PDB entry 2NZD | X-ray diffraction, 2.65 A resolution | chains J and A of the 10 polymer chains in the assembly

[Chain J]
Molecule: 145-nt DNA strand
Sequence (145 nucleotides; each row starts with the number of its first residue; numbers below 1 keep their minus sign (DA-72 is residue -72)):
   -72 ATCAATATCCACCTGCAGATACTACCAAAAGTGTATTTGGAAACTGCTCC
   -22 ATCAAAAGGCATGTTCAGCTGATTCAGCTGAACATGCCTTTTGATGGAGC
    28 AGTTTCCAAATACACTTTTGGTAGTATCTGCAGGTGGATATTGAT
Metal / ion sites: Mn2+ site 1: DG-34, DG-33; Mn2+ site 2 near DG4 (its only coordinating residue here); Mn2+ site 3 near DG26 (its only coordinating residue here); Mn2+ site 4 near DG47 (its only coordinating residue here); Mn2+ site 5 near DG60 (its only coordinating residue here)

[Chain A]
Protein: Histone H3
Source organism: Xenopus laevis
Sequence (135 residues; numbered 1 to 135; the number before each row is that of its first residue):
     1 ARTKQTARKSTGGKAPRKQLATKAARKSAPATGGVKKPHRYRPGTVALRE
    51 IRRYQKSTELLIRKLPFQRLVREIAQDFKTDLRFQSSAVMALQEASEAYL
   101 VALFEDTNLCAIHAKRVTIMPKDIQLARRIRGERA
Disordered / not traced: 1-37, 135
Construct notes: variant Ala102 (Gly103 in 288992), Ala111 (Gly112 in 288992)

[Interface between chain J and chain A]
Pairs across the interface (28; chain J residue first):
  DA-68(J) with His39(A), phosphate contact
  DT-67(J) with His39(A), phosphate contact; Tyr41(A), sugar contact
  DA-66(J) with Tyr41(A), sugar contact; Arg49(A), phosphate contact
  DT-65(J) with Arg49(A), phosphate contact
  DA8(J) with Pro43(A), phosphate contact; Gly44(A), hydrogen bond to the phosphate
  DA9(J) with Arg40(A), hydrogen bond to the base; Tyr41(A), sugar contact; Arg42(A), sugar contact; Pro43(A), phosphate contact; Gly44(A), hydrogen bond to the phosphate; Thr45(A), hydrogen bond to the phosphate; Val46(A), hydrogen bond to the phosphate; Ala47(A), hydrogen bond to the phosphate
  DC10(J) with Arg40(A), hydrogen bond to the sugar; Tyr41(A), hydrogen bond to the phosphate
  DT17(J) with Arg63(A), hydrogen bond to the sugar; Leu65(A), phosphate contact; Pro66(A), phosphate contact; Arg69(A), salt bridge to the phosphate
  DT18(J) with Arg63(A), salt bridge to the phosphate; Lys64(A), hydrogen bond to the phosphate; Leu65(A), hydrogen bond to the phosphate
  DA25(J) with Arg83(A), base contact
  DG26(J) with Asp81(A), phosphate contact; Arg83(A), sugar contact
Also at the interface, not in a pair above, chain J (12 interface residues in all): DG-2
Also at the interface, not in a pair above, chain A (18 interface residues in all): Lys115

[Overview]
12 residues of chain J face 18 of chain A across their interface, with 11 hydrogen bonds and 2 salt bridges.
Polar pairs include DA9(J)-Arg40(A), DC10(J)-Arg40(A) and DT17(J)-Arg63(A). The Mn2+ site 1 is built by
DG-34(J) and DG-33(J).
Chain J is a 145-nt DNA strand and chain A is Histone H3 (Xenopus laevis); the structure, Nucleosome core
particle containing 145 bp of DNA, was determined by X-ray diffraction.
